Entry 8B6H (electron microscopy, 2.60 A resolution); this record covers chains DN and EC of the 106 polymer chains in the assembly.

# Chain DN
Molecule: Ymf67
Organism: Tetrahymena thermophila SB210
UniProtKB: Q950Y7 (Q950Y7_TETTH); residues 3-455 here correspond to UniProt positions 1-453 (UniProt number = residue number - 2)
Sequence (453 residues; each row starts with the number of its first residue):
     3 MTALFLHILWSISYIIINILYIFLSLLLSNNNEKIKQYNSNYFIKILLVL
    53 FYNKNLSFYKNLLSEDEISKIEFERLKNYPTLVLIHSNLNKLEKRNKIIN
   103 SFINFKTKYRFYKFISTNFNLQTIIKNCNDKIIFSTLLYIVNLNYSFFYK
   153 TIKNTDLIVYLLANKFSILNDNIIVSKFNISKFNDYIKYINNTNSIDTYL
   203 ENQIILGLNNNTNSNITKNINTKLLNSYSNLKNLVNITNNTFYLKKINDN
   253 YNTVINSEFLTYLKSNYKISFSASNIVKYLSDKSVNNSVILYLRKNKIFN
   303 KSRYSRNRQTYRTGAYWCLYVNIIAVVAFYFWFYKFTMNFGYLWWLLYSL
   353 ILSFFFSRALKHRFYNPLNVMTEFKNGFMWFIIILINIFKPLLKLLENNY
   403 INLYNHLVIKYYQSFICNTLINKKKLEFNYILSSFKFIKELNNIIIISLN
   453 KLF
Small-molecule neighbours:
  - 1,2-Distearoyl-sn-glycerophosphoethanolamine (3PE): F331, F333, W334, F335
  - 3-sn-phosphatidic acid (LPP; 2-(hexadecanoyloxy)-1-[(phosphonooxy)methyl]ethyl hexadecanoate), molecule 1: I19, L22, Y23, L26, Y40, N43, F45, I46, L49
  - 3-sn-phosphatidic acid (LPP), molecule 2: R365, Y367, N368, P369
  - 3-sn-phosphatidic acid (LPP), molecule 3: N368, P369, L370
  - 1,2-diacyl-sn-glycero-3-phosphocholine (PC1), molecule 1: Y306, N309, Y313, W319, V323, I326, A327, A330, F331
  - 1,2-diacyl-sn-glycero-3-phosphocholine (PC1), molecule 2: F358, L362, Y367
  - 1,2-diacyl-sn-glycero-3-phosphocholine (PC1), molecule 3: F376, K377, F380
  - 1,2-diacyl-sn-glycero-3-phosphocholine (PC1), molecule 4: L394, L397, L454, F455

# Chain EC
Molecule: COXTT27
Organism: Tetrahymena thermophila SB210
Sequence (212 residues; numbered 1 to 212; the number before each row is that of its first residue):
     1 MSALLKEILALTVKSEAALWKGAEQKVLSGLNNLAKTELVQITHHFGVNK
    51 QGSEALWSQLDKAAVGAFPELSVDETLQLIDGFGECPDSYTLSHDLNQRL
   101 LVSWEQLGKLNFQKLKETNPYFASDIVNQLDAAAAEFIKVRPAAESEAGG
   151 FLNSLGVSSSFNTTKNDIYVVQSASGKKLNNKEQREAYVLEKAQKYLKED
   201 PQSKILDIIAQK

# Chain DN / chain EC interface
Residue-residue contacts (152; chain DN residue first):
  F75(DN) - E136(EC)
  F75(DN) - V140(EC)  hydrophobic
  L78(DN) - V140(EC)
  L78(DN) - T163(EC)
  L78(DN) - T164(EC)  hydrogen bond (backbone-side chain)
  L78(DN) - K165(EC)  hydrogen bond (backbone-backbone)
  K79(DN) - T164(EC)  hydrogen bond (backbone-side chain)
  K79(DN) - N166(EC)  hydrogen bond (backbone-side chain)
  S89(DN) - N162(EC)
  N90(DN) - S159(EC)
  N90(DN) - S160(EC)  hydrogen bond (side chain-backbone)
  K93(DN) - S158(EC)  hydrogen bond (side chain-backbone)
  N98(DN) - E145(EC)
  F104(DN) - L101(EC)
  I105(DN) - L101(EC)
  F107(DN) - I80(EC)
  F107(DN) - F83(EC)
  F107(DN) - G84(EC)
  F107(DN) - L100(EC)  hydrophobic
  K108(DN) - F83(EC)
  K108(DN) - C86(EC)  hydrogen bond
  K108(DN) - Y90(EC)  hydrogen bond (side chain-backbone)
  K108(DN) - L92(EC)
  K110(DN) - W104(EC)
  K110(DN) - E105(EC)
  Y111(DN) - I80(EC)
  Y111(DN) - D81(EC)  hydrogen bond
  Y111(DN) - G84(EC)
  Y111(DN) - E85(EC)
  R112(DN) - E199(EC)  salt bridge
  F113(DN) - Y196(EC)  hydrophobic
  Y114(DN) - W104(EC)  hydrophobic
  K115(DN) - E85(EC)  salt bridge
  F116(DN) - Y196(EC)  hydrophobic
  F116(DN) - E199(EC)
  N120(DN) - K192(EC)  hydrogen bond (backbone-side chain)
  N120(DN) - K195(EC)
  F121(DN) - K192(EC)
  I126(DN) - I126(EC)  hydrophobic
  I127(DN) - F122(EC)  hydrophobic
  C130(DN) - N111(EC)
  N131(DN) - L77(EC)
  K133(DN) - L77(EC)
  K133(DN) - D81(EC)  salt bridge
  K133(DN) - W104(EC)  hydrogen bond (backbone-side chain)
  I134(DN) - N111(EC)
  F136(DN) - W104(EC)  hydrophobic
  S137(DN) - W104(EC)  hydrogen bond (side chain-backbone)
  S137(DN) - G108(EC)  hydrogen bond (side chain-backbone)
  T138(DN) - G108(EC)  hydrogen bond (side chain-backbone)
  T138(DN) - N111(EC)  hydrogen bond
  T138(DN) - F112(EC)
  Y141(DN) - F112(EC)  hydrophobic
  I142(DN) - F112(EC)  hydrophobic
  I142(DN) - I126(EC)  hydrophobic
  N146(DN) - V127(EC)
  N146(DN) - R141(EC)
  Y147(DN) - V127(EC)
  Y147(DN) - L130(EC)
  Y147(DN) - D131(EC)  hydrogen bond
  Y147(DN) - R141(EC)
  F149(DN) - P142(EC)
  F150(DN) - F137(EC)
  F150(DN) - I138(EC)  hydrophobic
  F150(DN) - R141(EC)
  I154(DN) - I208(EC)  hydrophobic
  T157(DN) - Y196(EC)  hydrogen bond
  D158(DN) - Y196(EC)  hydrogen bond
  D158(DN) - S203(EC)
  D158(DN) - K204(EC)  hydrogen bond (side chain-backbone)
  D158(DN) - I208(EC)
  L159(DN) - I138(EC)  hydrophobic
  V161(DN) - Y196(EC)  hydrophobic
  Y162(DN) - A134(EC)
  Y162(DN) - A135(EC)  hydrogen bond (side chain-backbone)
  Y162(DN) - I138(EC)  hydrophobic
  Y162(DN) - I205(EC)  hydrophobic
  Y162(DN) - I208(EC)  hydrophobic
  Y162(DN) - K212(EC)  hydrogen bond (side chain-backbone)
  A165(DN) - Y188(EC)
  N166(DN) - A133(EC)  hydrogen bond (side chain-backbone)
  N166(DN) - A134(EC)
  N166(DN) - V189(EC)
  K167(DN) - Q129(EC)
  F168(DN) - Y188(EC)
  S169(DN) - N180(EC)  hydrogen bond (backbone-side chain)
  S169(DN) - R185(EC)
  S169(DN) - Y188(EC)
  S169(DN) - V189(EC)
  I170(DN) - A132(EC)  hydrophobic
  I170(DN) - V171(EC)  hydrophobic
  I170(DN) - L179(EC)
  I170(DN) - N180(EC)  hydrogen bond (backbone-backbone)
  L171(DN) - S173(EC)
  L171(DN) - K178(EC)
  L171(DN) - L179(EC)  hydrophobic
  N172(DN) - Y188(EC)
  D173(DN) - S175(EC)  hydrogen bond
  N174(DN) - Q129(EC)
  N174(DN) - S173(EC)
  N174(DN) - A174(EC)
  I175(DN) - Q129(EC)  hydrogen bond (backbone-side chain)
  I175(DN) - Q172(EC)
  I176(DN) - V170(EC)
  I176(DN) - V171(EC)
  I176(DN) - Q172(EC)  hydrogen bond (backbone-backbone)
  I176(DN) - A174(EC)  hydrophobic
  V177(DN) - N128(EC)
  V177(DN) - Q129(EC)
  V177(DN) - A132(EC)  hydrophobic
  V177(DN) - Y169(EC)  hydrophobic
  V177(DN) - V170(EC)
  V177(DN) - V171(EC)  hydrophobic
  S178(DN) - I168(EC)
  S178(DN) - Y169(EC)
  S178(DN) - V170(EC)  hydrogen bond (backbone-backbone)
  K179(DN) - D167(EC)
  K179(DN) - I168(EC)
  K179(DN) - Y169(EC)
  F180(DN) - D167(EC)
  F180(DN) - I168(EC)  hydrogen bond (backbone-backbone)
  N181(DN) - T164(EC)
  N181(DN) - N166(EC)  hydrogen bond
  N181(DN) - D167(EC)  hydrogen bond
  I182(DN) - I168(EC)  hydrophobic
  S183(DN) - N166(EC)  hydrogen bond
  T195(DN) - V170(EC)
  D199(DN) - Q172(EC)
  L202(DN) - K178(EC)
  E203(DN) - K178(EC)
  E203(DN) - L179(EC)  hydrogen bond (backbone-backbone)
  N204(DN) - Q172(EC)
  N204(DN) - S173(EC)  hydrogen bond (backbone-backbone)
  N204(DN) - G176(EC)
  N204(DN) - K177(EC)
  N204(DN) - L179(EC)
  Q205(DN) - V170(EC)
  Q205(DN) - V171(EC)
  Q205(DN) - L179(EC)
  I206(DN) - Y169(EC)
  I206(DN) - V170(EC)
  I206(DN) - V171(EC)  hydrogen bond (backbone-backbone)
  I206(DN) - L179(EC)  hydrophobic
  I206(DN) - R185(EC)
  I207(DN) - I168(EC)  hydrophobic
  I207(DN) - Y169(EC)
  L208(DN) - A132(EC)
  L208(DN) - I168(EC)
  L208(DN) - Y169(EC)  hydrogen bond (backbone-backbone)
  L208(DN) - R185(EC)
  L210(DN) - I168(EC)  hydrophobic
  N213(DN) - K182(EC)  hydrogen bond
Also at the interface, not in a pair above, chain DN (79 interface residues in all): N80, V85, S103, L145, K155, L163, Y191, G209
Also at the interface, not in a pair above, chain EC (79 interface residues in all): P87, N97, L107, K109, L115, A123, V157, N181, D200, I209

# In short
Chain DN and chain EC each contribute 79 residues to their interface; the contacts include 37 hydrogen bonds
and 3 salt bridges. Polar pairs include R112(DN)-E199(EC), K115(DN)-E85(EC) and K133(DN)-D81(EC). Bound to
chain DN: 4 copies of 1,2-diacyl-sn-glycero-3-phosphocholine, 1,2-Distearoyl-sn-glycerophosphoethanolamine and
3 copies of 3-sn-phosphatidic acid.
Chain DN is Ymf67 and chain EC is COXTT27, both from Tetrahymena thermophila SB210; the structure, Cryo-EM
structure of cytochrome c oxidase dimer (complex IV) from respiratory supercomplex of Tetrahymena thermophila,
was determined by electron microscopy (same publication as 8B6F and 8B6J).
